3DM5 - chains A and B; structure by X-ray diffraction, 2.51 A resolution.

Chain A (and B):
Molecule: Signal recognition 54 kDa protein
Source organism: Pyrococcus furiosus
Notes: chain B of this document is another copy of the same molecule, construct and numbering; everything in this record applies to it too
UniProt: Q8U070 (SRP54_PYRFU); numbering as in UniProt (aligned over 1-443)
Sequence (443 residues; row label = number of the first residue in the row):
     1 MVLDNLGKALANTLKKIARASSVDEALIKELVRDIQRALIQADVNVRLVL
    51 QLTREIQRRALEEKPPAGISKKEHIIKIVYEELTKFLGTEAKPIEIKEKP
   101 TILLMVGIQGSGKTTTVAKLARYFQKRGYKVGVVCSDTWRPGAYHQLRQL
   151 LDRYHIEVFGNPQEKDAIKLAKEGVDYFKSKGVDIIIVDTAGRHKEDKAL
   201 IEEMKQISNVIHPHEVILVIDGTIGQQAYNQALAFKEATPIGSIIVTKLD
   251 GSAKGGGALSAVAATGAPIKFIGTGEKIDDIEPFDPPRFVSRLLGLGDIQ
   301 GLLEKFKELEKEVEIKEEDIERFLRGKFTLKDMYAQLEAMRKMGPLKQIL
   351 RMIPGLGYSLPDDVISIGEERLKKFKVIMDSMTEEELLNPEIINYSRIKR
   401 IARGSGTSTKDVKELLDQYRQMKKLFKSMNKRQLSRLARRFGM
Not modelled in the structure: 346-364, 436-443 (chain B: 203, 346-365, 435-443)
Ligand contacts: GDP (guanosine-5'-diphosphate): Ile-108, Gln-109, Gly-110, Ser-111, Gly-112, Lys-113, Thr-114, Thr-115, Lys-119, Arg-140, Gln-146, Thr-247, Lys-248, Asp-250, Gly-273, Thr-274, Gly-275, Glu-276
Swiss-Prot annotation at these positions:
  - binding site (GTP): Gly-107 to Thr-114, Asp-189 to Arg-193, Thr-247 to Asp-250
From the paper describing this entry:
  - conformationally variable residues (order/disorder transition, side-chain flip): Arg-193, Leu-346 to Asp-363
  - binding site for GDP: Thr-114, Thr-115, Thr-116, Lys-119, Arg-140, Gln-146, Lys-248, Asp-250, Glu-276
  - specificity-determining residues: Asp-250
  - contacts within the chain: Lys-113/Asp-137, Lys-113/Asp-189, Thr-114/Thr-115 (hydrogen bond)
  - catalytic residues: Asp-137 (proposed by the authors, not directly observed)

How chain A and chain B interact:
Pairs across the interface (13):
  Gly-142(A) / Gln-149(B)
  His-145(A) / His-145(B)  hydrogen bond
  His-145(A) / Arg-148(B)  hydrogen bond
  His-145(A) / Gln-149(B)
  His-145(A) / Asp-152(B)  salt bridge
  Gln-146(A) / Gln-149(B)  hydrogen bond
  Arg-148(A) / His-145(B)  hydrogen bond
  Gln-149(A) / Gly-142(B)
  Gln-149(A) / His-145(B)
  Gln-149(A) / Gln-146(B)
  Gln-149(A) / Gln-149(B)
  Asp-152(A) / His-145(B)  salt bridge
  Glu-276(A) / Glu-276(B)
Interface residues without a listed pair, chain B (8 interface residues in all): Arg-140

Summary:
The interface between chain A and chain B involves 7 residues on one side and 8 on the other, with 4 hydrogen
bonds and 2 salt bridges. Polar pairs include His-145(A)/Asp-152(B), His-145(A)/His-145(B) and
His-145(A)/Arg-148(B). The paper reports the catalytic residue Asp-137(A); a binding site for GDP at
Thr-114(A), Thr-115(A) and Thr-116(A) among others.
Both chains are Signal recognition 54 kDa protein (Pyrococcus furiosus). Entry 3DM5 (Structures of SRP54 and
SRP19, the two proteins assembling the ribonucleic core of the Signal Recognition ...) was determined by X-ray
diffraction (same publication as 3DLU and 3DLV).
